Entry 8XEW (electron microscopy, 2.92 A resolution); this record covers chains C and D of the 4 polymer chains in the assembly.

[Chain C (and D)]
Protein: DSR2 H171A
Source organism: Bacillus sp. DSM 5850
Notes: chain D of this document is another copy of the same molecule, construct and numbering; everything in this record applies to it too
Amino-acid sequence (1005 residues; numbered 1 to 1005; the number before each row is that of its first residue):
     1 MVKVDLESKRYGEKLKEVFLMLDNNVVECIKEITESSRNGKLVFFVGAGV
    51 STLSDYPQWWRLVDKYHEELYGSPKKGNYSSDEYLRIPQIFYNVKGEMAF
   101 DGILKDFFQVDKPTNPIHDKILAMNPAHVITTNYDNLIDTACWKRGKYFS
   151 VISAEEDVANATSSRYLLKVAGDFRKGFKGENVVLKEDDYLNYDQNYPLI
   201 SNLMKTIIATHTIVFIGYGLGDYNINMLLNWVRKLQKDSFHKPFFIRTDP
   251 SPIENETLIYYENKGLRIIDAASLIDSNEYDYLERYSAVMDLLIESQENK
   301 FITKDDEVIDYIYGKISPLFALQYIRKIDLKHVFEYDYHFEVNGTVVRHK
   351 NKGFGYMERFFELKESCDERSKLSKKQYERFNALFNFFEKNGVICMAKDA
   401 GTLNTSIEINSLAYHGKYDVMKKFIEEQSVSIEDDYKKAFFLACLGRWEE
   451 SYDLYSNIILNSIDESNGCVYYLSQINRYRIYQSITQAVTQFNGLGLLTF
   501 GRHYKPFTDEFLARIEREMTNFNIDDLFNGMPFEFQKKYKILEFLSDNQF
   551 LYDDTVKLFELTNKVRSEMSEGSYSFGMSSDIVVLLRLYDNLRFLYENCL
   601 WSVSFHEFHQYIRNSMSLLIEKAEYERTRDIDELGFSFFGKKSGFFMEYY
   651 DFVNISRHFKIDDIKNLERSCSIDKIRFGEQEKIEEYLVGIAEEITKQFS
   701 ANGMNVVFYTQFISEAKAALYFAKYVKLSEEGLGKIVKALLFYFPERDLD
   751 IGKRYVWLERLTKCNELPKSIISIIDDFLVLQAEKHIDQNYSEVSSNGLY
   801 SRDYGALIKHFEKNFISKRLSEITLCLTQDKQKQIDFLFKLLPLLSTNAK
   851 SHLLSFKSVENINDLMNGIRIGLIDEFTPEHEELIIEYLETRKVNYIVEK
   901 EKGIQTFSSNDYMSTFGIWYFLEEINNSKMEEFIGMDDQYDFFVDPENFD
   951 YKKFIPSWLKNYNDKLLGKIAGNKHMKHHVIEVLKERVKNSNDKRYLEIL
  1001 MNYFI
Not modelled in the structure: 1-11 (chain D: 1-21)
Reported in the primary citation:
  - conformationally variable residues (helix shift, loop rearrangement): Glu-633 to Ser-643, Pro-879 to Lys-902
  - catalytic residues: Asn-133 (from molecular simulation)
  - mutagenesis - N133A: abolished catalytic activity
  - mutagenesis - Y71A, Y71A/R86A, Y71A/Y260A, Y71A/R86A/Y260A, Y260A, H349A, Y504A/K505A, Y574A/F576A/G577A, N702A/G703A/M704A, N961A: decreased catalytic activity
  - mutagenesis - R86A: unchanged catalytic activity

[Interface between chain C and chain D]
Pairs across the interface (112):
  Trp-143(C) with Ile-459(D); Ile-463(D), hydrophobic; Tyr-471(D), hydrogen bond (backbone-side chain)
  Lys-144(C) with Arg-478(D)
  Arg-145(C) with Tyr-471(D), hydrogen bond (backbone-side chain)
  Gly-146(C) with Phe-522(D); Asp-526(D); Leu-527(D); Gly-530(D)
  Tyr-148(C) with Gly-530(D); Pro-532(D)
  Glu-155(C) with Ser-239(D)
  Val-158(C) with Thr-210(D)
  Ala-159(C) with Ala-209(D); Ser-239(D); His-241(D)
  Thr-162(C) with Phe-533(D)
  Ser-163(C) with Met-531(D); Pro-532(D)
  Pro-198(C) with Lys-234(D); Leu-235(D), hydrophobic
  Leu-199(C) with Ala-209(D), hydrophobic; Leu-235(D), hydrophobic
  Asn-202(C) with Asn-202(D); Thr-206(D), hydrogen bond (backbone-side chain); Trp-231(D)
  Leu-203(C) with Thr-206(D)
  Lys-205(C) with Asn-202(D), hydrogen bond (backbone-side chain)
  Thr-206(C) with Asn-202(D), hydrogen bond; Leu-203(D); Thr-206(D), hydrogen bond
  Ala-209(C) with Ala-159(D); Leu-199(D), hydrophobic
  Trp-231(C) with Leu-199(D), hydrophobic; Asn-202(D)
  Leu-235(C) with Pro-198(D), hydrophobic; Leu-199(D), hydrophobic
  Gln-236(C) with Glu-155(D)
  Ser-239(C) with Glu-155(D); Ala-159(D)
  His-241(C) with Ala-159(D)
  Leu-460(C) with Trp-143(D), hydrophobic
  Ile-463(C) with Trp-143(D), hydrophobic; Tyr-148(D), hydrophobic
  Tyr-471(C) with Gly-146(D), hydrogen bond (side chain-backbone); Lys-147(D)
  Gln-475(C) with Gly-146(D)
  Arg-478(C) with Arg-145(D)
  Thr-520(C) with Arg-145(D), hydrogen bond (backbone-side chain)
  Asn-521(C) with Ala-123(D), hydrogen bond (side chain-backbone)
  Asp-526(C) with Arg-165(D)
  Gly-530(C) with Tyr-148(D)
  Met-531(C) with Ser-163(D)
  Pro-532(C) with Tyr-148(D), hydrophobic; Thr-162(D); Ser-163(D)
  Phe-533(C) with Thr-162(D), hydrogen bond (backbone-backbone); Ser-163(D); Ser-164(D)
  Gln-549(C) with Gln-549(D); Tyr-552(D)
  Phe-550(C) with Tyr-552(D)
  Leu-551(C) with Tyr-552(D)
  Tyr-552(C) with Asp-547(D), hydrogen bond; Gln-549(D); Tyr-552(D), hydrophobic
  Asp-553(C) with Asn-548(D), hydrogen bond
  Thr-555(C) with Tyr-552(D); Thr-555(D)
  Val-556(C) with Asn-548(D); Glu-607(D)
  Phe-559(C) with Thr-555(D); Gln-610(D); Asn-614(D)
  Asn-563(C) with Arg-613(D), hydrogen bond (backbone-side chain); Asn-614(D), hydrogen bond
  Lys-564(C) with Arg-613(D)
  Arg-566(C) with Asp-662(D); Asp-663(D)
  Gln-610(C) with Val-556(D)
  Asn-614(C) with Phe-559(D)
  Glu-621(C) with Arg-566(D), salt bridge
  Thr-628(C) with Arg-987(D), hydrogen bond (backbone-side chain); Asn-990(D)
  Arg-629(C) with Arg-669(D)
  Ile-631(C) with Pro-956(D); Glu-986(D); Arg-987(D)
  Asp-632(C) with Ile-955(D); Pro-956(D); Ser-957(D), hydrogen bond (backbone-side chain); Tyr-996(D)
  Glu-633(C) with Ile-955(D)
  Gly-635(C) with Ile-955(D)
  Phe-636(C) with Phe-954(D); Glu-986(D)
  Ser-637(C) with Lys-952(D), hydrogen bond (side chain-backbone)
  Arg-669(C) with Arg-566(D), hydrogen bond (side chain-backbone); Ser-567(D); Ser-570(D), hydrogen bond
  Ser-672(C) with Asn-990(D)
  Lys-985(C) with Met-1001(D); Ile-1005(D), hydrogen bond (side chain-backbone)
  Val-988(C) with Met-1001(D), hydrophobic
  Lys-989(C) with Met-1001(D)
  Ser-991(C) with Asp-630(D)
  Asn-992(C) with Tyr-625(D); Thr-628(D), hydrogen bond; Asp-630(D), hydrogen bond (backbone-side chain)
  Met-1001(C) with Lys-985(D)
  Ile-1005(C) with Ile-981(D), hydrophobic; Ile-1005(D), hydrophobic
Also at the interface, not in a pair above, chain C (81 interface residues in all): Lys-147, Glu-156, Gln-195, Asn-196, Thr-210, Phe-240, Tyr-336, Ile-459, Leu-558, Ser-567, Ser-570, Leu-618, Tyr-625, Asn-666, Ile-981, Leu-997
Also at the interface, not in a pair above, chain D (88 interface residues in all): Glu-156, Val-158, Asn-160, Tyr-166, Lys-205, Gln-236, Phe-240, Gln-297, Glu-465, Gln-475, Asp-525, Leu-551, Leu-558, Glu-560, Asn-563, Tyr-611, Lys-953, Val-988, Ser-991, Leu-997

[Summary]
81 residues of chain C and 88 residues of chain D are in contact, with 22 hydrogen bonds and 1 salt bridge.
Polar contacts include Glu-621(C)/Arg-566(D), Trp-143(C)/Tyr-471(D) and Arg-145(C)/Tyr-471(D). The paper
reports the catalytic residue Asn-133(C); Y71A, Y71A/R86A and Y71A/Y260A of chain C, among others, reduce
catalytic activity; 12 substitutions were tested in all.
Chain C and chain D are both DSR2 H171A (Bacillus sp. DSM 5850); the structure, Cryo-EM structure of
defence-associatedsirtuin 2 (DSR2) H171A protein, was determined by electron microscopy (same publication as
8XFE and 8XFF).
